7X76 - chains H and P of the 13 polymer chains in the assembly; structure by electron microscopy, 3.67 A resolution.

[Chain H]
Name: Putative metal uptake regulation protein
Organism: Streptomyces coelicolor A3(2)
UniProt: Q9L2H5 (Q9L2H5_STRCO); residues 1-139 here = UniProt positions 1-139
Amino-acid sequence (159 residues; numbered -19 to 139; the number before each row is that of its first residue; numbers below 1 keep their minus sign (Met-19 is residue -19)):
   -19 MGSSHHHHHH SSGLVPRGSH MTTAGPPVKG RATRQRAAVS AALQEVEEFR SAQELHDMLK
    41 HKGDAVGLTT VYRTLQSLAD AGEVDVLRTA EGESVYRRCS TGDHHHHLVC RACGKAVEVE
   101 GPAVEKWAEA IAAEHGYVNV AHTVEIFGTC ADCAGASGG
Not modelled in the structure: -19 to 5, 137-139
Construct notes: initiating methionine (-19); expression tag (-18 to 0)
Ion coordination: Zn2+ site 1: Cys79, His85, His87; Zn2+ site 2: His84, His86, Glu105, His122; Zn2+ site 3: Cys90, Cys93, Cys130, Cys133
Reported in the primary citation:
  - mutagenesis - R11A, D37A/H41A, R53A: decreased binding to the 84-nt DNA strand

[Chain P]
Molecule: 84-nt DNA strand
Sequence (84 nucleotides; row label = number of the first residue in the row):
     1 GGCGACCCGG CGCCCGCTAC GGAGTCAACT ACGGGTAGGG GGTATCGGGC AACGCGGCAC
    61 TGAACACCGT TGTCATGTGC CTTG

[Interface between chain H and chain P]
Residue-residue contacts (14; chain H residue first):
  Gly10(H) with DA52(P), phosphate contact; DC53(P), phosphate contact
  Thr13(H) with DG54(P), phosphate contact
  Gln15(H) with DG54(P), hydrogen bond to the phosphate; DC55(P), phosphate contact
  Arg16(H) with DC53(P), salt bridge to the phosphate; DG54(P), salt bridge to the phosphate
  Ala45(H) with DC55(P), phosphate contact
  Val46(H) with DC55(P), phosphate contact
  Gly47(H) with DC55(P), hydrogen bond to the phosphate
  Thr49(H) with DC55(P), base contact; DG56(P), base contact
  Thr50(H) with DG54(P), base contact; DC55(P), base contact
Other interface residues (no listed pair), chain H (10 interface residues in all): Arg11

[In short]
Chain H and chain P form an interface of 10 and 5 residues respectively, with 2 hydrogen bonds and 2 salt
bridges. Among the polar pairs are Gln15(H)-DG54(P), Gly47(H)-DC55(P) and Arg16(H)-DC53(P). Cys79(H), His85(H)
and His87(H) form the Zn2+ site 1. From the paper: R11A, D37A/H41A and R53A of chain H reduce binding to the
84-nt DNA strand.
Here chain H is Putative metal uptake regulation protein (Streptomyces coelicolor A3(2)) and chain P is an
84-nt DNA strand. Entry 7X76 (Cryo-EM structure of Streptomyces coelicolor RNAP-promoter open complex with two
Zur dimers) was determined by electron microscopy (same publication as 7VO0, 7VO9, 7VPD, 7VPZ, 7X74 and 7X75).
